PDB entry 7TR6 | electron microscopy, 3.40 A resolution | chains P and R of the 15 polymer chains in the assembly

== Chain P ==
Protein: Cas5a
Organism: Pyrococcus furiosus DSM 3638
UniProt: A0A5C0XNV9 (A0A5C0XNV9_PYRFU); aligned to UniProt positions 1-256 over residues 1-256 (the alignment contains insertions or deletions, so no single offset holds)
Chain sequence (256 residues; numbered 1 to 256; the number before each row is that of its first residue):
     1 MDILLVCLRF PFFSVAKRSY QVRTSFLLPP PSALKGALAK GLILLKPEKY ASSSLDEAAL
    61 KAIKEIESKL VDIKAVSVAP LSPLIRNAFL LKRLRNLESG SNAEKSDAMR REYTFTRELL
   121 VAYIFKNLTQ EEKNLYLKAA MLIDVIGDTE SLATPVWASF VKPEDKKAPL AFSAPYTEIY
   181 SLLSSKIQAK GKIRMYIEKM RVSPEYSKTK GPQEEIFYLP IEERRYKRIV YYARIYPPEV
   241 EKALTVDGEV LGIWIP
Not modelled in the structure: 183-193, 208-212

== Chain R ==
Molecule: crRNA
Organism: Escherichia coli
Sequence (45 nucleotides; numbered 1 to 45; the number before each row is that of its first residue):
     1 AUUGAAAGAG UGCUUCCCCA AACCCUUAAC UGGUUGUAAC AGUUG

== Interface between chain P and chain R ==
Residue-residue contacts - 36 pairs, chain P then chain R:
  Val-15(P) / U3(R)  base contact
  Ala-16(P) / U3(R)  hydrogen bond to the base
  Lys-17(P) / U3(R)  base contact
  Arg-18(P) / U3(R)  base contact
  Phe-26(P) / U3(R)  base contact
  Ala-33(P) / U2(R)  base contact
  Gly-36(P) / A1(R)  sugar contact
  Gly-36(P) / U2(R)  sugar contact
  Ala-37(P) / U2(R)  base contact
  Lys-40(P) / A1(R)  sugar contact
  Lys-40(P) / U2(R)  base contact
  Leu-55(P) / A1(R)  base contact
  Ala-59(P) / A1(R)  sugar contact
  Leu-90(P) / A9(R)  base contact
  Leu-91(P) / A9(R)  phosphate contact
  Lys-92(P) / A7(R)  sugar contact
  Lys-92(P) / A9(R)  hydrogen bond to the phosphate
  Arg-93(P) / A7(R)  hydrogen bond to the sugar
  Leu-94(P) / A6(R)  base contact
  Leu-94(P) / A7(R)  base contact
  Asn-96(P) / A6(R)  base contact
  Leu-97(P) / A6(R)  base contact
  Ala-108(P) / A9(R)  base contact
  Arg-111(P) / G4(R)  salt bridge to the phosphate
  Val-145(P) / U2(R)  hydrogen bond to the base
  Ile-146(P) / U2(R)  base contact
  Gly-147(P) / U2(R)  hydrogen bond to the sugar
  Gly-147(P) / G4(R)  sugar contact
  Asp-148(P) / G4(R)  phosphate contact
  Asp-148(P) / A5(R)  phosphate contact
  Thr-149(P) / G4(R)  phosphate contact
  Thr-149(P) / A5(R)  hydrogen bond to the phosphate
  Thr-149(P) / A6(R)  phosphate contact
  Arg-201(P) / U3(R)  base contact
  Tyr-206(P) / U2(R)  sugar contact
  Tyr-206(P) / G4(R)  base contact
Interface residues without a listed pair, chain P (30 interface residues in all): Ser-14, Ile-43, Ser-106
Interface residues without a listed pair, chain R (9 interface residues in all): G8

== Summary ==
30 residues of chain P face 9 of chain R across their interface, with 6 hydrogen bonds and 1 salt bridge.
Polar pairs include Ala-16(P)/U3(R), Val-145(P)/U2(R) and Arg-93(P)/A7(R).
Chain P is Cas5a (Pyrococcus furiosus DSM 3638) and chain R is crRNA (Escherichia coli); the structure,
Cascade complex from type I-A CRISPR-Cas system, was determined by electron microscopy, deposited together
with 7TR8, 7TR9 and 7TRA.
